Entry 4MOB (X-ray diffraction, 2.40 A resolution); this record covers chain A.

== Chain A ==
Molecule: Acyl-coenzyme A thioesterase 12
Organism: Homo sapiens
Notes: EC 3.1.2.1
Reference sequence: Q8WYK0 (ACO12_HUMAN); numbering as in UniProt (aligned over 7-336)
Chain sequence (332 residues; numbered 5 to 336; the number before each row is that of its first residue):
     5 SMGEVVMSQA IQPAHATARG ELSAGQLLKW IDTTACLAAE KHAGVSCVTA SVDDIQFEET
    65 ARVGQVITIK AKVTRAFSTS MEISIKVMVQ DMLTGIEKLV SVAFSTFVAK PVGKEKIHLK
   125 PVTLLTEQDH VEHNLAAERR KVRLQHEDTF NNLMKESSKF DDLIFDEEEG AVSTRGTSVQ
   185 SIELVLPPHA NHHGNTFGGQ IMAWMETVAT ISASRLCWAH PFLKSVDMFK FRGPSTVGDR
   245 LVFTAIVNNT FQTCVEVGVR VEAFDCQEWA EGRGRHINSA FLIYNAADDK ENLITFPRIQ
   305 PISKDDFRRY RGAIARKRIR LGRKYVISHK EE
Unresolved in the structure: 5-7, 327-336
Sequence notes: expression tag (5-6)
Residues lining bound ligands:
  - ADP (adenosine-5'-diphosphate): Ser-182, Thr-248, Ala-249, Ile-250, Asn-252, Gly-262, Val-263, Arg-264, His-280, Ser-283, Phe-285, Arg-312, Arg-313
  - coenzyme A (COA): Val-52, Thr-53, Ala-54, Ser-55, Phe-81, Ser-82, Thr-83, Ser-84, Thr-110, Val-112, Lys-114, Arg-144, Arg-147, Leu-148, Thr-200, Phe-201, Gly-202, Ile-205, Lys-234, Phe-235, Arg-236, Gly-237, Pro-238, Ser-239, Ile-281
UniProt features mapped onto this chain:
  - binding site (CoA): Thr-53 to Ser-55, Ser-82 to Ser-84, Arg-144, Lys-234 to Arg-236
  - modified residue (N6-succinyllysine): Lys-33, Lys-159, Lys-228
  - natural variant: Leu-190 (L190H: Found in a clear cell renal carcinoma case)
From the paper describing this entry:
  - binding site for coenzyme A: Arg-144
  - binding site for ADP: Asn-252, Arg-264, Ser-283, Arg-312, Arg-313
  - contacts within the chain: Glu-160/Arg-322, Ser-161/Arg-315, Glu-173/Arg-302
  - conformationally variable residues (helix shift, order/disorder transition): His-150, Phe-154 to Thr-178, Gln-304 to Gly-326

== Summary ==
Ligands of chain A: coenzyme A and ADP. Curated annotation (UniProt) lists 10 CoA-binding residues. The paper
reports a binding site for ADP at Asn-252, Arg-264 and Ser-283 among others; a binding site for coenzyme A at
Arg-144.
Chain A is Acyl-coenzyme A thioesterase 12 (Homo sapiens); the structure, Acyl-Coenzyme A thioesterase 12 in
complex with ADP, was determined by X-ray diffraction (same publication as 4MOC).
